PDB entry 8W4F | electron microscopy, 4.20 A resolution (low resolution: residue-level contacts below are approximate; hydrogen-bond / salt-bridge calls are withheld) | chains C and F of the 6 polymer chains in the assembly

[Chain C]
Name: Spike glycoprotein
Organism: Severe acute respiratory syndrome coronavirus 2
UniProtKB: P0DTC2 (SPIKE_SARS2); residue numbers follow UniProt; this construct covers 27-1146
Sequence (1120 residues; numbered 27 to 1146; the number before each row is that of its first residue):
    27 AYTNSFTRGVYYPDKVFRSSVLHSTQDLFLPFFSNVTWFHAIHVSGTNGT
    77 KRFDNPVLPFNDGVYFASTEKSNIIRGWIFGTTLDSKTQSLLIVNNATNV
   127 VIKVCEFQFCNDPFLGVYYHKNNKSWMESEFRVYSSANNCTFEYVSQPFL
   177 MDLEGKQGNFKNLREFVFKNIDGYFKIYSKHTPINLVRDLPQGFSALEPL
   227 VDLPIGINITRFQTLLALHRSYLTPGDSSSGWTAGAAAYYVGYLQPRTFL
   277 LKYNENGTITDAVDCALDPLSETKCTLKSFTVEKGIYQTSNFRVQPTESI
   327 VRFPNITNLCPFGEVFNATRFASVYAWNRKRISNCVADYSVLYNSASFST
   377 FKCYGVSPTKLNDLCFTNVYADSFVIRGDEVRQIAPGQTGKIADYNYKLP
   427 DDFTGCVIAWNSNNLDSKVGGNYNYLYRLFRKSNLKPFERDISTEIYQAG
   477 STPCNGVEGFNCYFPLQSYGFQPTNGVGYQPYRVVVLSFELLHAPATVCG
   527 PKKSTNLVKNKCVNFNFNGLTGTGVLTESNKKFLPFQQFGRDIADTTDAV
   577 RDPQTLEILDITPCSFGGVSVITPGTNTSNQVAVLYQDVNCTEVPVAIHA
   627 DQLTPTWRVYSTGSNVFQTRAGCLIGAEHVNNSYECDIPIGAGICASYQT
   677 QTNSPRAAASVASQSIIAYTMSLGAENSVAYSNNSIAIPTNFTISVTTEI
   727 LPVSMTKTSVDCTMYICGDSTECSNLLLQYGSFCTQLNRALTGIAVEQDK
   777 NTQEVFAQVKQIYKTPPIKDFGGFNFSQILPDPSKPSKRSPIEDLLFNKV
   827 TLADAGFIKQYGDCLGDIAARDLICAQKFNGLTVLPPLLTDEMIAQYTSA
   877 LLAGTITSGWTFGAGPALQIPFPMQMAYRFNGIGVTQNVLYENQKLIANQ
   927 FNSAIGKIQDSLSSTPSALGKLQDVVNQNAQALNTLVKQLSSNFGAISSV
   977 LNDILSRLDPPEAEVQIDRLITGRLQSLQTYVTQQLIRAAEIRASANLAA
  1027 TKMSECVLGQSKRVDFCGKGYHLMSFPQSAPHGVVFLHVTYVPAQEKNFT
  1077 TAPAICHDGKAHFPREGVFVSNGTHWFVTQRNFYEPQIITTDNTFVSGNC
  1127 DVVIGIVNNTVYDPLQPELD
Construct notes: engineered mutation Ala-683 (Arg in P0DTC2), Ala-685 (Arg in P0DTC2), Pro-817 (Phe in P0DTC2), Pro-892 (Ala in P0DTC2), Pro-899 (Ala in P0DTC2), Pro-942 (Ala in P0DTC2), Pro-986 (Lys in P0DTC2), Pro-987 (Val in P0DTC2)
Curated features (UniProtKB/Swiss-Prot):
  - region: Asn-280 to Cys-301 (Putative superantigen), Arg-403 to Asp-405 (Integrin-binding motif), Asn-448 to Phe-456 (Immunodominant HLA epitope recognized by the CD8+), Pro-681, Arg-682, Ala-684 (Putative superantigen), Ser-816 to Tyr-837 (Fusion peptide 1), Lys-835 to Phe-855 (Fusion peptide 2)
  - site: Arg-815, Ser-816 (Cleavage)
  - glycosylation: Asn-61 (N-linked (GlcNAc...) (hybrid) asparagine), Asn-74 (N-linked (GlcNAc...) (complex) asparagine), Asn-122 (N-linked (GlcNAc...) (hybrid) asparagine), Asn-149 (N-linked (GlcNAc...) (complex) asparagine), Asn-165 (N-linked (GlcNAc...) (complex) asparagine), Asn-234 (N-linked (GlcNAc...) (high mannose) asparagine), Asn-282 (N-linked (GlcNAc...) (complex) asparagine), Thr-323 (O-linked (GalNAc) threonine), Ser-325 (O-linked (HexNAc...) serine), Asn-331 (N-linked (GlcNAc...) (complex) asparagine), Asn-343 (N-linked (GlcNAc...) (complex) asparagine), Asn-603 (N-linked (GlcNAc...) (hybrid) asparagine), Asn-616 (N-linked (GlcNAc...) (complex) asparagine), Asn-657 (N-linked (GlcNAc...) (complex) asparagine), Thr-676 (O-linked (GlcNAc...) threonine), Thr-678 (O-linked (GlcNAc...) threonine), Asn-709 (N-linked (GlcNAc...) (high mannose) asparagine), Asn-717 (N-linked (GlcNAc...) (hybrid) asparagine), Asn-801 (N-linked (GlcNAc...) (hybrid) asparagine), Asn-1074 (N-linked (GlcNAc...) (hybrid) asparagine) and 2 more in UniProt
  - natural variant: Gln-52 (Q52H: In strain: Omicron/EG.5.1), Ala-67 (A67V: In strain: Eta/B.1.525, Omicron/BA.1), His-69 to Val-70 (deletion: In strain: Alpha/B.1.1.7, Eta/B.1.525 and 5 more), Gly-75 (G75V: In strain: Lambda/C.37), Thr-76 (T76I: In strain: Lambda/C.37), Asp-80 (D80A: In strain: Beta/B.1.351), Val-83 (V83A: In strain: Omicron/XBB.1.5, Omicron/EG.5.1), Thr-95 (T95I: In strain: Iota/B.1.526, Mu/B.1.621 and 2 more), Arg-102 (R102I: In strain: A23.1), Asp-138 (D138Y: In strain: Gamma/P.1), Gly-142 to Tyr-145 (sequence variant, change not given here; In strain: Omicron/BA.1), Gly-142 (G142D: In strain: Kappa/B.1.617.1, Omicron/BA.2 and 7 more), 74 further natural variant entries in UniProt
  - mutagenesis: His-69 to Val-70 (Increased incorporation of cleaved spike into virions), Asn-121 (N121Q: Partial loss of biliverdin affinity), Arg-190 (R190K: Partial loss of biliverdin affinity), Asn-234 (N234Q: Increased resistance to neutralizing antibodies), Asn-331 (N331Q: Reduced viral infectivity), Asn-343 (N343Q: Reduced viral infectivity), Leu-452 (L452R: Increased resistance to neutralizing antibodies. Decreases HLA binding to NF9 epitope. Increased binding affinity to human ACE2), Tyr-453 (Y453F: Decreased HLA binding to NF9 epitope. Increased binding affinity to human ACE2), Ala-475 (A475V: Increased resistance to neutralizing antibodies), Val-483 (V483A: Increased resistance to neutralizing antibodies), Glu-484 (E484D: Increased replication in human TMEM106B overexpressing cells), Phe-490 (F490L: Increased resistance to neutralizing antibodies and human covalescent sera neutralization), 13 further mutagenesis entries in UniProt
Disulfides: Cys-131/Cys-166, Cys-291/Cys-301, Cys-336/Cys-361, Cys-379/Cys-432, Cys-391/Cys-525, Cys-480/Cys-488, Cys-538/Cys-590, Cys-617/Cys-649, Cys-662/Cys-671, Cys-738/Cys-760, Cys-743/Cys-749, Cys-1032/Cys-1043, Cys-1082/Cys-1126

[Chain F]
Name: Tribody
Organism: synthetic construct
Sequence (197 residues; numbered 1 to 197; the number before each row is that of its first residue):
     1 QVQLVESGGGLVQAGGSLRLSCAASGIIFGRNAMGWYRQAPGKERELVAG
    51 ITRRGSITYYADSVKGRFTISRDNAKNTVYLQMNSLKPEDTAVYYCAADP
   101 ASPAPGDYWGQGTQVTVSSGAGGSGGSSGSDGASGSRVTAFSNMDDMLQK
   151 AHLVIEGTFIYLRDSTEFFIRVRDGWKKLQLGELIPIPADSPPPPAL

[Interface between chain C and chain F]
Contacting residue pairs - 56 pairs, chain C then chain F:
  Arg-403(C) / Gln-1(F)
  Lys-444(C) / Asp-190(F)
  Lys-444(C) / Pro-194(F)
  Gly-446(C) / Gly-26(F)
  Gly-446(C) / Gly-30(F)
  Gly-447(C) / Gly-26(F)
  Gly-447(C) / Phe-29(F)
  Gly-447(C) / Asp-190(F)
  Asn-448(C) / Gly-30(F)
  Tyr-449(C) / Arg-53(F)
  Tyr-451(C) / Gly-30(F)
  Leu-452(C) / Asn-32(F)
  Ile-468(C) / Asn-32(F)
  Ser-469(C) / Thr-52(F)
  Thr-470(C) / Thr-52(F)
  Thr-470(C) / Ile-57(F)
  Thr-470(C) / Tyr-59(F)
  Ile-472(C) / Tyr-59(F)
  Asn-481(C) / Asp-62(F)
  Gly-482(C) / Asp-62(F)
  Glu-484(C) / Ala-61(F)
  Glu-484(C) / Asp-62(F)
  Glu-484(C) / Ser-63(F)
  Cys-488(C) / Leu-47(F)
  Tyr-489(C) / Leu-47(F)
  Tyr-489(C) / Asp-99(F)
  Tyr-489(C) / Pro-100(F)
  Phe-490(C) / Thr-52(F)
  Phe-490(C) / Tyr-59(F)
  Phe-490(C) / Asp-99(F)
  Phe-490(C) / Pro-100(F)
  Leu-492(C) / Asn-32(F)
  Leu-492(C) / Ala-33(F)
  Leu-492(C) / Ile-51(F)
  Leu-492(C) / Ala-98(F)
  Leu-492(C) / Pro-100(F)
  Gln-493(C) / Pro-100(F)
  Ser-494(C) / Ile-27(F)
  Ser-494(C) / Arg-31(F)
  Tyr-495(C) / Gln-1(F)
  Tyr-495(C) / Arg-31(F)
  Tyr-495(C) / Ala-101(F)
  Tyr-495(C) / Ser-102(F)
  Gly-496(C) / Ile-27(F)
  Gln-498(C) / Gln-3(F)
  Gln-498(C) / Ser-25(F)
  Thr-500(C) / Tyr-161(F)
  Thr-500(C) / Phe-168(F)
  Asn-501(C) / Val-2(F)
  Asn-501(C) / Gln-3(F)
  Asn-501(C) / Tyr-108(F)
  Asn-501(C) / Tyr-161(F)
  Tyr-505(C) / Gln-1(F)
  Tyr-505(C) / Val-2(F)
  Tyr-505(C) / Gly-106(F)
  Tyr-505(C) / Asp-107(F)
Other interface residues (no listed pair), chain C (28 interface residues in all): Pro-491
Other interface residues (no listed pair), chain F (33 interface residues in all): Asn-77

[Overview]
Chain C and chain F form an interface of 28 and 33 residues respectively. Curated annotation (UniProt) lists
25 mutagenesis sites on chain C.
Chain C is Spike glycoprotein (Severe acute respiratory syndrome coronavirus 2) and chain F is Tribody
(synthetic construct); the structure, SARS-CoV-2 spike protein in complex with a trivalent nanobody, was
determined by electron microscopy.
